8UIB - chains K and T of the 3 polymer chains in the assembly; structure by electron microscopy, 3.21 A resolution.

# Chain K
Protein: Integrator complex subunit 11
Source organism: Homo sapiens
Reference sequence: Q5TA45 (INT11_HUMAN); residues 1-600 here = UniProt positions 1-600
Sequence (600 residues; numbered 1 to 600; the number before each row is that of its first residue):
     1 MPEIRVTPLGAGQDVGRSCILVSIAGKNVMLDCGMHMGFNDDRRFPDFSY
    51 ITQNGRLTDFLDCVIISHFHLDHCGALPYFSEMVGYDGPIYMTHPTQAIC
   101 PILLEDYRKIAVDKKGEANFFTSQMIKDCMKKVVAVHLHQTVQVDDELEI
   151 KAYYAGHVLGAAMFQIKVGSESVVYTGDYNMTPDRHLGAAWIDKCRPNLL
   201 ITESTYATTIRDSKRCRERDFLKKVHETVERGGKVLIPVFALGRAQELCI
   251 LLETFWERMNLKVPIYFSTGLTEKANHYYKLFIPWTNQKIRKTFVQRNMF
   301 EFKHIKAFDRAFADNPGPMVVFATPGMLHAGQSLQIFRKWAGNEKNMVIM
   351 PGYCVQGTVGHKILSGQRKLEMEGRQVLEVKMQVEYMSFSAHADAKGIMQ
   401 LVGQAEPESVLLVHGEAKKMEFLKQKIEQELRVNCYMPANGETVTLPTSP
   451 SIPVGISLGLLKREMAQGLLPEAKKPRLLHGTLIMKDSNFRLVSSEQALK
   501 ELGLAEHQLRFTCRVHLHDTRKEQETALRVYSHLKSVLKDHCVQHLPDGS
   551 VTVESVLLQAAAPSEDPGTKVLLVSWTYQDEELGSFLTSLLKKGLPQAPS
Unresolved in the structure: 1-2, 53-55, 210-214, 292-301, 447-600
Ion coordination: Zn2+ site 1: H68, H70, H157, D178; Zn2+ site 2: D72, H73, H414 (shared with C820(T) of chain T)

# Chain T
Protein: BRCA1-associated ATM activator 1
Source organism: Homo sapiens
Reference sequence: Q6PJG6 (BRAT1_HUMAN); residues 1-821 here = UniProt positions 1-821
Sequence (821 residues; each row starts with the number of its first residue):
     1 MDPECAQLLPALCAVLVDPRQPVADDTCLEKLLDWFKTVTEGESSVVLLQ
    51 EHPCLVELLSHVLKVQDLSSGVLSFSLRLAGTFAAQENCFQYLQQGELLP
   101 GLFGEPGPLGRATWAVPTVRSGWIQGLRSLAQHPSALRFLADHGAVDTIF
   151 SLQGDSSLFVASAASQLLVHVLALSMRGGAEGQPCLPGGDWPACAQKIMD
   201 HVEESLCSAATPKVTQALNVLTTTFGRCQSPWTEALWVRLSPRVACLLER
   251 DPIPAAHSFVDLLLCVARSPVFSSSDGSLWETVARALSCLGPTHMGPLAL
   301 GILKLEHCPQALRTQAFQVLLQPLACVLKATVQAPGPPGLLDGTADDATT
   351 VDTLLASKSSCAGLLCRTLAHLEELQPLPQRPSPWPQASLLGATVTVLRL
   401 CDGSAAPASSVGGHLCGTLAGCVRVQRAALDFLGTLSQGTGPQELVTQAL
   451 AVLLECLESPGSSPTVLKKAFQATLRWLLSSPKTPGCSDLGPLIPQFLRE
   501 LFPVLQKRLCHPCWEVRDSALEFLTQLSRHWGGQADFRCALLASEVPQLA
   551 LQLLQDPESYVRASAVTAMGQLSSQGLHAPTSPEHAEARQSLFLELLHIL
   601 SVDSEGFPRRAVMQVFTEWLRDGHADAAQDTEQFVATVLQAASRDLDWEV
   651 RAQGLELALVFLGQTLGPPRTHCPYAVALPEVAPAQPLTEALRALCHVGL
   701 FDFAFCALFDCDRPVAQKSCDLLLFLRDKIASYSSLREARGSPNTASAEA
   751 TLPRWRAGEQAQPPGDQEPEAVLAMLRSLDLEGLRSTLAESSDHVEKSPQ
   801 SLLQDMLATGGFLQGDEADCY
Unresolved in the structure: 1-4, 178-190, 334-346, 483-488, 580-589, 667-690, 726-772, 813-816
Ion coordination: Zn2+: C820 (shared with D72(K), H73(K), H414(K) of chain K)
UniProt features mapped onto this chain:
  - motif: D819 to Y821 (BRAT1-like motif)
  - binding site (Zn(2+)): C820
  - modified residue: S742 (Phosphoserine)
  - natural variant: L59 (L59P: In RMFSL; uncertain significance), L140 (L140P: In NEDCAS and RMFSL; uncertain significance), E522 (E522K: In RMFSL), R609 (R609W: In NEDCAS), A642 (A642E: In NEDCAS; uncertain significance)
  - mutagenesis: F159 (F159E: Decreased interaction with INTS11), Y560 (Y560R: Decreased interaction with INTS11)
From the paper describing this entry:
  - disease-associated variants - V62E: decreased expression (citing earlier work)

# Interface between chain K and chain T
Contacting residue pairs (141; chain K residue first):
  L9(K) - F159(T)
  V15(K) - D819(T)
  V15(K) - Y821(T)
  G16(K) - Y821(T)
  H36(K) - T27(T)
  H36(K) - Y821(T)
  M37(K) - Y821(T)
  G38(K) - K31(T)
  F39(K) - T27(T)
  F39(K) - E30(T)
  R43(K) - E30(T)  salt bridge
  R43(K) - D34(T)  salt bridge
  D47(K) - F159(T)
  Y50(K) - L158(T)  hydrogen bond (side chain-backbone)
  Y50(K) - F159(T)
  Y50(K) - S162(T)
  D59(K) - C366(T)
  D59(K) - R367(T)
  D59(K) - R424(T)  hydrogen bond (backbone-side chain)
  H70(K) - C820(T)
  H70(K) - Y821(T)
  L71(K) - Y821(T)
  D72(K) - C820(T)  hydrogen bond
  D72(K) - Y821(T)
  D87(K) - R427(T)  hydrogen bond (backbone-side chain)
  Q97(K) - W514(T)
  Q97(K) - E515(T)  hydrogen bond
  P101(K) - Y560(T)
  P101(K) - F607(T)
  I102(K) - E605(T)
  I102(K) - F607(T)  hydrophobic
  E105(K) - F607(T)
  E105(K) - R610(T)  salt bridge
  R108(K) - R610(T)
  R108(K) - W648(T)
  R108(K) - E649(T)  salt bridge
  K109(K) - W648(T)
  K109(K) - D712(T)  salt bridge
  V112(K) - W648(T)  hydrophobic
  V112(K) - R713(T)  hydrogen bond (backbone-side chain)
  V112(K) - P714(T)  hydrophobic
  D113(K) - R713(T)
  D113(K) - P714(T)
  D113(K) - S791(T)
  D113(K) - S792(T)  hydrogen bond (backbone-side chain)
  K114(K) - S791(T)  hydrogen bond (backbone-side chain)
  K115(K) - R713(T)
  K115(K) - A789(T)  hydrogen bond (side chain-backbone)
  K115(K) - S791(T)
  I126(K) - Y560(T)
  K127(K) - D518(T)
  K127(K) - E522(T)
  K127(K) - Y560(T)
  D128(K) - K468(T)  salt bridge
  M130(K) - W514(T)
  K131(K) - K468(T)
  K131(K) - W514(T)
  K131(K) - E515(T)
  K131(K) - D518(T)
  K131(K) - S519(T)
  K131(K) - E522(T)  salt bridge
  V133(K) - E515(T)
  D146(K) - K358(T)
  D178(K) - C820(T)  hydrogen bond
  T205(K) - A818(T)
  T205(K) - D819(T)
  Y206(K) - D819(T)  hydrogen bond
  F240(K) - Y821(T)
  R244(K) - C820(T)
  R244(K) - Y821(T)  hydrogen bond (side chain-backbone)
  S268(K) - L646(T)
  T269(K) - L646(T)
  G270(K) - E605(T)
  G270(K) - G606(T)
  G270(K) - R609(T)  hydrogen bond (backbone-side chain)
  G270(K) - L646(T)
  G270(K) - D647(T)
  L271(K) - E605(T)
  L271(K) - G606(T)
  L271(K) - R610(T)
  L271(K) - D647(T)
  T272(K) - S604(T)
  T272(K) - E605(T)
  E273(K) - S604(T)  hydrogen bond (backbone-backbone)
  H277(K) - S604(T)  hydrogen bond
  H277(K) - E605(T)  salt bridge
  F308(K) - L646(T)
  D309(K) - R644(T)
  R310(K) - S643(T)
  R310(K) - D645(T)
  R310(K) - R651(T)
  R310(K) - C706(T)  hydrogen bond
  R310(K) - D710(T)  salt bridge
  A330(K) - C711(T)
  A330(K) - S792(T)
  G331(K) - C711(T)
  Q332(K) - C711(T)
  Q335(K) - F709(T)  hydrogen bond (side chain-backbone)
  Q335(K) - D710(T)  hydrogen bond (side chain-backbone)
  Q335(K) - C711(T)  hydrogen bond
  Y353(K) - D25(T)
  Y353(K) - E817(T)
  Q356(K) - C28(T)
  Q356(K) - K31(T)  hydrogen bond
  Q356(K) - L802(T)
  Q356(K) - D805(T)  hydrogen bond
  G357(K) - D793(T)
  G357(K) - E796(T)
  V359(K) - E796(T)
  K362(K) - E796(T)
  K362(K) - S801(T)  hydrogen bond
  K362(K) - D805(T)
  L364(K) - G811(T)
  L364(K) - F812(T)
  S365(K) - A808(T)
  S365(K) - G810(T)  hydrogen bond (backbone-backbone)
  S365(K) - G811(T)  hydrogen bond (backbone-backbone)
  G366(K) - G810(T)
  Q367(K) - Q804(T)
  Q367(K) - D805(T)  hydrogen bond
  E371(K) - V795(T)
  M372(K) - V795(T)
  E373(K) - T787(T)
  E373(K) - H794(T)
  V384(K) - F812(T)
  E385(K) - F812(T)
  Y386(K) - F812(T)  hydrophobic
  S390(K) - D819(T)  hydrogen bond
  H392(K) - D819(T)  salt bridge
  H392(K) - C820(T)  hydrogen bond
  H414(K) - C820(T)  hydrogen bond
  E416(K) - A818(T)
  K419(K) - E817(T)  salt bridge
  A439(K) - P117(T)  hydrophobic
  N440(K) - F159(T)
  G441(K) - S156(T)
  G441(K) - S157(T)
  G441(K) - L158(T)  hydrogen bond (backbone-backbone)
  G441(K) - F159(T)
  E442(K) - S156(T)  hydrogen bond
  E442(K) - S157(T)
Other interface residues (no listed pair), chain K (89 interface residues in all): K27, M35, T58, D62, H73, G88, Q124, E147, T209, M327, V355, T358, H361, T443
Other interface residues (no listed pair), chain T (73 interface residues in all): S359, T465, K469, S564, E790, Q800, T809

# Overview
The interface between chain K and chain T involves 89 residues on one side and 73 on the other; the contacts
include 30 hydrogen bonds and 11 salt bridges. Polar pairs include R43(K)-E30(T), R43(K)-D34(T) and
E105(K)-R610(T). UniProt lists Zn2+-binding residue C820(T) and 2 mutagenesis sites on chain T. From the
paper: V62E of chain T reduces expression.
Here chain K is Integrator complex subunit 11 and chain T is BRCA1-associated ATM activator 1, both from Homo
sapiens. Entry 8UIB (Structure of the human INTS9-INTS11-BRAT1 complex) was determined by electron microscopy,
deposited together with 8UIC.
